Entry 8W5M (electron microscopy, 3.10 A resolution); this record covers chains A and B of the 6 polymer chains in the assembly.

[Chain A (and B)]
Molecule: Minor capsid protein A1
From: Escherichia phage Qbeta
Notes: chain B of this document is another copy of the same molecule, construct and numbering; everything in this record applies to it too
UniProtKB: Q8LTE1 (A1_BPQBE); residues 0-132 here correspond to UniProt positions 1-133 (UniProt number = residue number + 1)
Amino-acid sequence (133 residues; row label = number of the first residue in the row; numbering starts at 0):
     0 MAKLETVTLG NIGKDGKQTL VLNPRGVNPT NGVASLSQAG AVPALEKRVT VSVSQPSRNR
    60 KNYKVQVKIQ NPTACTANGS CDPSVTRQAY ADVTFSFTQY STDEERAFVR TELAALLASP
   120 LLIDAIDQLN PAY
Unresolved in the structure: 0, 132 (chain B: 0)

[How chain A and chain B interact]
Pairs across the interface - 8 pairs, chain A then chain B:
  Pro28(A) with Pro28(B); Thr29(B)
  Gln98(A) with Ala43(B)
  Tyr99(A) with Ala43(B), hydrophobic; Ser83(B); Val84(B), hydrogen bond (side chain-backbone)
  Ser100(A) with Pro42(B)
  Arg105(A) with Pro42(B)
Interface residues without a listed pair, chain A (10 interface residues in all): Val26, Asn27, Thr29, Gly31, Tyr62
Interface residues without a listed pair, chain B (7 interface residues in all): Pro82

[Overview]
The interface between chain A and chain B involves 10 residues on one side and 7 on the other, with 1 hydrogen
bond. The hydrogen-bonded pair is Tyr99(A)-Val84(B).
Chain A and chain B are both Minor capsid protein A1 (Escherichia phage Qbeta); the structure, Cryo-EM
structure of Qb-Ab17, was determined by electron microscopy, deposited together with 8W5D, 8W5E, 8W5F, 8W5G,
8W5L, 8W5N and 8 further entries.
